7VMK - chains D and E of the 6 polymer chains in the assembly; structure by X-ray diffraction, 2.50 A resolution.

# Chain D
Name: Tubulin beta-2B chain
From: Bos taurus
UniProt: Q6B856 (TBB2B_BOVIN); residue numbers follow UniProt; this construct covers 1-445
Chain sequence (445 residues; row label = number of the first residue in the row):
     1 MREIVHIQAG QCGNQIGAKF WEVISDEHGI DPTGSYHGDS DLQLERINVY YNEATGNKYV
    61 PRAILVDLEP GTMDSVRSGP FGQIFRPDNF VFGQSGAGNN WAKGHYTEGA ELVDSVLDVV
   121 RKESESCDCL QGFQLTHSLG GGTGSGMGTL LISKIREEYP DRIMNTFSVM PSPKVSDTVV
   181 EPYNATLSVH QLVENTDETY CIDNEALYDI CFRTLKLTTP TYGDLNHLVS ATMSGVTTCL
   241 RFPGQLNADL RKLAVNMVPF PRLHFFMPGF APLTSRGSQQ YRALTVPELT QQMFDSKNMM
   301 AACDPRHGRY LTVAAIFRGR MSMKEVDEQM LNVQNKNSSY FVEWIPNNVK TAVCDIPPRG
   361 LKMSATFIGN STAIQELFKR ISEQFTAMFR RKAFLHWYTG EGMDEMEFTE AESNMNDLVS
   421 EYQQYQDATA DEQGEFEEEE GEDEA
Not modelled in the structure: 1, 274-282, 432-445
Residues lining bound ligands: GDP (guanosine-5'-diphosphate): Gly10, Gln11, Cys12, Gln15, Ile16, Asp67, Asn99, Ser138, Gly140, Gly141, Gly142, Thr143, Gly144, Val169, Pro171, Val175, Ser176, Glu181, Asn204, Leu207, Tyr222, Leu225, Asn226
Curated features (UniProtKB/Swiss-Prot):
  - motif: Met1 to Ile4 (MREI motif)
  - binding site (GTP): Gln11, Glu69, Ser138, Gly142, Thr143, Gly144, Asn204, Asn226
  - binding site (Mg(2+)): Glu69
  - modified residue: Ser40 (Phosphoserine), Thr55 (Phosphothreonine), Lys58 (N6-acetyllysine), Ser172 (Phosphoserine), Thr285 (Phosphothreonine), Thr290 (Phosphothreonine), Arg318 (Omega-N-methylarginine), Glu438 (5-glutamyl polyglutamate)
  - cross-link (Glycyl lysine isopeptide (Lys-Gly)): Lys58 (interchain with G-Cter in ubiquitin), Lys324 (interchain with G-Cter in ubiquitin)

# Chain E
Name: Stathmin-4
From: Rattus norvegicus
UniProt: P63043 (STMN4_RAT); residues 5-145 here correspond to UniProt positions 49-189 (UniProt number = residue number + 44)
Chain sequence (143 residues; row label = number of the first residue in the row):
     3 MADMEVIELN KCTSGQSFEV ILKPPSFDGV PEFNASLPRR RDPSLEEIQK KLEAAEERRK
    63 YQEAELLKHL AEKREHEREV IQKAIEENNN FIKMAKEKLA QKMESNKENR EAHLAAMLER
   123 LQEKDKHAEE VRKNKELKEE ASR
Not modelled in the structure: 3-5, 29-43, 144-145
Differences from the reference sequence: expression tag (3-4)
Curated features (UniProtKB/Swiss-Prot):
  - modified residue: Ser46 (Phosphoserine)

# How chain D and chain E interact
Residue-residue contacts (24):
  Tyr106(D) - His129(E)  hydrogen bond
  Tyr106(D) - Ala130(E)  hydrophobic
  Tyr106(D) - Val133(E)  hydrophobic
  Tyr106(D) - Arg134(E)  hydrogen bond (backbone-side chain)
  Ala110(D) - Arg134(E)
  Ser153(D) - Leu123(E)
  Ser153(D) - Lys126(E)
  Lys154(D) - Asp127(E)  salt bridge
  Arg156(D) - Leu123(E)
  Glu157(D) - Leu123(E)
  Glu157(D) - Asp127(E)
  Pro160(D) - Leu116(E)  hydrophobic
  Pro160(D) - Met119(E)  hydrophobic
  Gln191(D) - Lys126(E)  hydrogen bond
  Asn195(D) - Leu123(E)
  Thr399(D) - Lys140(E)  hydrogen bond (backbone-side chain)
  Gly400(D) - Lys137(E)
  Glu401(D) - Val133(E)
  Glu401(D) - Lys137(E)  salt bridge
  Gly402(D) - Val133(E)
  Gly402(D) - Asn136(E)
  Gly402(D) - Lys137(E)
  Met403(D) - Val133(E)
  Glu407(D) - His129(E)  salt bridge
Interface residues without a listed pair, chain D (17 interface residues in all): Thr107, Asp161
Interface residues without a listed pair, chain E (15 interface residues in all): Arg112, Leu120, Gln124

# Summary
Chain D and chain E form an interface of 17 and 15 residues respectively, with 4 hydrogen bonds and 3 salt
bridges. Among the polar pairs are Lys154(D)-Asp127(E), Glu401(D)-Lys137(E) and Glu407(D)-His129(E). Bound to
chain D: GDP.
Chain D is Tubulin beta-2B chain (Bos taurus) and chain E is Stathmin-4 (Rattus norvegicus); the structure,
Crystal structure of tubulin with 3, was determined by X-ray diffraction.
